7ZC6 - chains B and C of the 6 polymer chains in the assembly; structure by electron microscopy, 4.27 A resolution (low resolution: residue-level contacts below are approximate; hydrogen-bond / salt-bridge calls are withheld).

# Chain B
Name: RnfB
From: Clostridium tetanomorphum
Chain sequence (274 residues; numbered 1 to 274; the number before each row is that of its first residue):
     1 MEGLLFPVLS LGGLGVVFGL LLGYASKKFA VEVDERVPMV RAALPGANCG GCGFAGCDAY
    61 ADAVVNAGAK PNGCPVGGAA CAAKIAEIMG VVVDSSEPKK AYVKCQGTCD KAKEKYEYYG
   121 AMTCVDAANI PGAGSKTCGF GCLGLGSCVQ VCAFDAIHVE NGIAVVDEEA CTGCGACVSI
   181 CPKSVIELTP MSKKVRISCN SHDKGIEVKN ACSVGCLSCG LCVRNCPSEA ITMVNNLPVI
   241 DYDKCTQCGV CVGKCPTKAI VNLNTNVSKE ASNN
Unresolved in the structure: 31-94, 267-274
Metal / ion sites: 4Fe-4S cluster Fe site 1: Cys105, Cys138, Cys199, Cys212; 4Fe-4S cluster Fe site 2: Cys124, Cys142, Cys148, Cys181; 4Fe-4S cluster Fe site 3: Cys152, Cys171, Cys174, Cys177; 4Fe-4S cluster Fe site 4: Cys216, Cys219, Cys222, Cys255; 4Fe-4S cluster Fe site 5: Cys226, Cys245, Cys248, Cys251
Ligand contacts:
  - 4Fe-4S cluster (SF4), molecule 1: Ala101, Cys152, Phe154, Ile157, Cys171, Thr172, Gly173, Cys174, Gly175, Ala176, Cys177
  - 4Fe-4S cluster (SF4), molecule 2: Lys104, Cys105, Gln106, Gly107, Lys136, Cys138, Phe140, Gly141, Ser198, Cys199, Asn200, Cys212, Val214, Gly215
  - 4Fe-4S cluster (SF4), molecule 3: Cys124, Cys142, Leu143, Gly144, Gly146, Ser147, Cys148, Ala164, Cys177, Ile180, Cys181, Val185
  - 4Fe-4S cluster (SF4), molecule 4: Val195, Cys226, Pro227, Ser228, Ala230, Ile240, Cys245, Thr246, Gln247, Cys248, Gly249, Val250, Cys251
  - 4Fe-4S cluster (SF4), molecule 5: Cys216, Leu217, Ser218, Cys219, Gly220, Leu221, Cys222, Met233, Pro238, Cys255, Ala259

# Chain C
Name: RnfC
From: Clostridium tetanomorphum
Chain sequence (435 residues; numbered 1 to 435; the number before each row is that of its first residue):
     1 MELLTFKNGV HPPHGKHYTE NKPIEEYLPK GDIVIPMSQH IGAPAEPIVK KGDRVLVGQK
    61 IGEAKGFVSA NIHASVSGTV KNVAPVTLFN GVKSTAVIIE NDGQYEEIET EKRDYTKLSN
   121 EEIINIIKEA GIVGMGGATF PTHVKLAPPP DKNIDSIVVN AAECEPYLTC DHRMMLEKTN
   181 EIVEGLKIVL KLFPKATGYI GIEDNKMNAI KAMQEAVKNI ANIEVKAVKT KYPQGAEKQL
   241 IYAITKREVP SGGLPADAGC IVQNVDTIYE IYNAVVNGKP LTSRVVTVTG DAIKEPKNLR
   301 FKIGTSVREL VEAAGGFAEE PLKVISGGPM MGMAMYSLDV PSTKGTSGVL CLTKKVAEIE
   361 EESNCINCGK CVQVCPMNLM PTKLATASAV SNLDMFNEFS GRDCIECGCC SFVCPARRHL
   421 LQRIRSGKKA VSKKK
Metal / ion sites: 4Fe-4S cluster Fe site 1: Cys365, Cys368, Cys371, Cys414; 4Fe-4S cluster Fe site 2: Cys375, Cys404, Cys407, Cys410
Ligand contacts:
  - FMN (flavin mononucleotide): Gly134, Met135, Gly136, Gly137, Ala138, Lys145, Asn160, Ala162, Glu163, Cys164, Tyr232, Pro233, Gly235, Ala236, Glu237, Val262, Gln263, Asn264, Thr267, Met331, Ile405, Cys407
  - 4Fe-4S cluster (SF4), molecule 1: Cys365, Ile366, Asn367, Cys368, Gly369, Lys370, Cys371, Thr382, Cys414, Pro415, Ala416, Arg418, Leu420
  - 4Fe-4S cluster (SF4), molecule 2: Cys375, Pro376, Leu379, Pro381, Cys404, Ile405, Glu406, Cys407, Gly408, Cys409, Cys410, Leu421

# Chain B / chain C interface
Contacting residue pairs (25):
  Lys115(B) - Tyr336(C)
  Tyr116(B) - Tyr336(C)
  Tyr119(B) - Ile359(C)
  Tyr119(B) - Glu360(C)
  Tyr119(B) - His419(C)
  Gly120(B) - His419(C)
  Gly120(B) - Gln422(C)
  Ala121(B) - His419(C)
  Ala121(B) - Gln422(C)
  Ala121(B) - Arg423(C)
  Met122(B) - Glu361(C)
  Asp126(B) - Gln422(C)
  Asp126(B) - Arg423(C)
  Asn129(B) - Ser426(C)
  Asn129(B) - Lys429(C)
  Ile130(B) - Gln422(C)
  Pro131(B) - Phe89(C)
  Pro131(B) - Met333(C)
  Pro131(B) - Ala334(C)
  Gly132(B) - Phe89(C)
  Gly132(B) - Asn90(C)
  Gly132(B) - Tyr336(C)
  Lys136(B) - Tyr336(C)
  Thr137(B) - Tyr336(C)
  Glu207(B) - Lys93(C)
Other interface residues (no listed pair), chain B (19 interface residues in all): Tyr118, Val125, Ala133, Gln150, Ser179
Other interface residues (no listed pair), chain C (18 interface residues in all): Ala389, Arg417, Arg425, Lys433

# Summary
19 residues of chain B and 18 residues of chain C are in contact. Ligands of chain B: 5 copies of 4Fe-4S
cluster. Chain C binds 4Fe-4S cluster and flavin mononucleotide. Cys105(B), Cys138(B), Cys199(B) and Cys212(B)
coordinate 4Fe-4S cluster Fe site 1.
Chain B is RnfB and chain C is RnfC, both from Clostridium tetanomorphum; the structure, Na+ - translocating
ferredoxin: NAD+ reductase (Rnf) of C. tetanomorphum, was determined by electron microscopy.
